6K1J - chains C and J of the 10 polymer chains in the assembly; structure by X-ray diffraction, 2.85 A resolution.

[Chain C]
Molecule: Histone H2AX
Organism: Homo sapiens
UniProt: P16104 (H2AX_HUMAN); residues 0-142 here correspond to UniProt positions 1-143 (UniProt number = residue number + 1)
Chain sequence (146 residues; each row starts with the number of its first residue; numbers below 1 keep their minus sign (Gly-3 is residue -3)):
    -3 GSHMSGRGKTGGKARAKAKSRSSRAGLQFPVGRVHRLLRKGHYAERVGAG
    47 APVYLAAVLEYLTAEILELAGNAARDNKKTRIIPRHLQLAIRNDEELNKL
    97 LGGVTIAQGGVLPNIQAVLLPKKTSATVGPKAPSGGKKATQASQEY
Not modelled in the structure: -3 to 12, 125-142
Differences from the reference sequence: expression tag (-3 to -1)
Swiss-Prot annotation at these positions:
  - motif: Ser139, Gln140 ([ST]-Q motif)
  - modified residue: Ser1 (N-acetylserine), Lys5 (N6-acetyllysine), Lys9 (N6-acetyllysine), Lys36 (N6-acetyllysine), Ser121 (Phosphoserine), Ser139 (Phosphoserine), Tyr142 (Phosphotyrosine)
  - cross-link (Glycyl lysine isopeptide (Lys-Gly)): Lys13 (interchain with G-Cter in ubiquitin), Lys15 (interchain with G-Cter in ubiquitin), Lys119 (interchain with G-Cter in ubiquitin), Lys127 (interchain with G-Cter in SUMO2), Lys134 (interchain with G-Cter in SUMO2)
From the paper describing this entry:
  - conformationally variable residues: His38
  - mutagenesis - H38N/G99R: decreased stability
  - post-translational modification sites: Ser139 (citing earlier work)

[Chain J]
Molecule: 145-nt DNA strand
Organism: Homo sapiens
Sequence (145 nucleotides; each row starts with the number of its first residue; numbers below 1 keep their minus sign (DA-72 is residue -72)):
   -72 ATCAATATCCACCTGCAGATACTACCAAAAGTGTATTTGGAAACTGCTCC
   -22 ATCAAAAGGCATGTTCAGCTGATTCAGCTGAACATGCCTTTTGATGGAGC
    28 AGTTTCCAAATACACTTTTGGTAGTATCTGCAGGTGGATATTGAT
Metal / ion sites: Mn2+ site 1 near DG26 (its only coordinating residue here); Mn2+ site 2 near DG47 (its only coordinating residue here); Mn2+ site 3 near DG60 (its only coordinating residue here)

[How chain C and chain J interact]
Contacting residue pairs (16):
  Ala14(C) - DT45(J)  sugar contact
  Arg29(C) - DG47(J)  phosphate contact
  Arg29(C) - DG48(J)  salt bridge to the phosphate
  Arg35(C) - DT38(J)  salt bridge to the phosphate
  Arg42(C) - DA37(J)  hydrogen bond to the sugar
  Arg42(C) - DT38(J)  phosphate contact
  Val43(C) - DA37(J)  phosphate contact
  Val43(C) - DT38(J)  hydrogen bond to the phosphate
  Gly44(C) - DA37(J)  phosphate contact
  Ala45(C) - DA37(J)  hydrogen bond to the phosphate
  Lys75(C) - DC58(J)  phosphate contact
  Lys75(C) - DA59(J)  phosphate contact
  Thr76(C) - DC58(J)  hydrogen bond to the phosphate
  Arg77(C) - DG57(J)  hydrogen bond to the sugar
  Arg77(C) - DC58(J)  hydrogen bond to the phosphate
  Lys119(C) - DG70(J)  salt bridge to the phosphate
Also at the interface, not in a pair above, chain C (13 interface residues in all): Glu41, Lys74
Also at the interface, not in a pair above, chain J (11 interface residues in all): DT44, DT69

[Summary]
The interface between chain C and chain J involves 13 residues on one side and 11 on the other; the contacts
include 6 hydrogen bonds and 3 salt bridges. Among the polar pairs are Arg42(C)-DA37(J), Arg77(C)-DG57(J) and
Val43(C)-DT38(J). From the paper: H38N/G99R of chain C reduce stability; a modification site at Ser139(C).
Here chain C is Histone H2AX and chain J is a 145-nt DNA strand, both from Homo sapiens. Entry 6K1J (Human
nucleosome core particle with H2A.X variant) was determined by X-ray diffraction, deposited together with
6IPU, 6JXD, 6K1I and 6K1K.
